6CP3 - chains A and D of the 27 polymer chains in the assembly; structure by electron microscopy, 3.80 A resolution.

Chain A:
Protein: ATP synthase subunit alpha, mitochondrial
From: Saccharomyces cerevisiae (strain ATCC 204508 / S288c)
UniProt: P07251 (ATPA_YEAST); residues 1-510 here correspond to UniProt positions 36-545 (UniProt number = residue number + 35)
Amino-acid sequence (510 residues; row label = number of the first residue in the row):
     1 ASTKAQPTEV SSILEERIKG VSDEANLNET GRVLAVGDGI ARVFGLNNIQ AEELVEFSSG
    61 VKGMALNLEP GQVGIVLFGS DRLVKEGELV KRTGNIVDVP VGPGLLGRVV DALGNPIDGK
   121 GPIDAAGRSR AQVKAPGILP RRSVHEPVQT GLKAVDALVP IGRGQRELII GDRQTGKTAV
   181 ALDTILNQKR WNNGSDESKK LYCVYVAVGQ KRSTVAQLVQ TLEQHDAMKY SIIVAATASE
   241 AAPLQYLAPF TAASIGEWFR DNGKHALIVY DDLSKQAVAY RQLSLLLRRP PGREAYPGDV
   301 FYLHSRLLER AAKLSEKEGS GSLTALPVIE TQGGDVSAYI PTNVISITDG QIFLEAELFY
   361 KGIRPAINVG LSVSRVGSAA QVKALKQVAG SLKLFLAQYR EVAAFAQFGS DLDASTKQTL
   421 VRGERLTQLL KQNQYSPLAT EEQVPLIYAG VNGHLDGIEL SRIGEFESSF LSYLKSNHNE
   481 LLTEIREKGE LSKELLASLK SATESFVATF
Disordered / not traced: 1-3
Small-molecule neighbours: ATP (adenosine-5'-triphosphate): R173, Q174, T175, G176, K177, T178, A179, F359, R364, P365, Q432, N433, Q434
UniProt features mapped onto this chain:
  - binding site (ATP): G171 to T178
  - site: S372 (Required for activity)
  - modified residue (Phosphoserine): S22, S143

Chain D:
Protein: ATP synthase subunit beta, mitochondrial
From: Saccharomyces cerevisiae (strain ATCC 204508 / S288c)
Notes: EC 7.1.2.2
UniProt: P00830 (ATPB_YEAST); residues 1-478 here correspond to UniProt positions 34-511 (UniProt number = residue number + 33)
Amino-acid sequence (478 residues; numbered 1 to 478; the number before each row is that of its first residue):
     1 ASAAQSTPIT GKVTAVIGAI VDVHFEQSEL PAILNALEIK TPQGKLVLEV AQHLGENTVR
    61 TIAMDGTEGL VRGEKVLDTG GPISVPVGRE TLGRIINVIG EPIDERGPIK SKLRKPIHAD
   121 PPSFAEQSTS AEILETGIKV VDLLAPYARG GKIGLFGGAG VGKTVFIQEL INNIAKAHGG
   181 FSVFTGVGER TREGNDLYRE MKETGVINLE GESKVALVFG QMNEPPGARA RVALTGLTIA
   241 EYFRDEEGQD VLLFIDNIFR FTQAGSEVSA LLGRIPSAVG YQPTLATDMG LLQERITTTK
   301 KGSVTSVQAV YVPADDLTDP APATTFAHLD ATTVLSRGIS ELGIYPAVDP LDSKSRLLDA
   361 AVVGQEHYDV ASKVQETLQT YKSLQDIIAI LGMDELSEQD KLTVERARKI QRFLSQPFAV
   421 AEVFTGIPGK LVRLKDTVAS FKAVLEGKYD NIPEHAFYMV GGIEDVVAKA EKLAAEAN
Disordered / not traced: 1-5, 476-478
Small-molecule neighbours:
  - ADP (adenosine-5'-diphosphate): G158, A159, G160, V161, G162, K163, T164, V165, R190, E193, Y345, P346, F418, A421, F424, T425
  - ATP (adenosine-5'-triphosphate): S355, R356, L358, Y368
UniProt features mapped onto this chain:
  - binding site (ATP): G157 to T164
  - modified residue: T79 (Phosphothreonine), T204 (Phosphothreonine), S340 (Phosphoserine)

How chain A and chain D interact:
Residue-residue contacts (84):
  L34(A) with G55(D)
  A35(A) with H53(D)
  V36(A) with Q52(D); H53(D), hydrogen bond (backbone-backbone)
  D38(A) with Q52(D), hydrogen bond; R274(D), salt bridge
  D81(A) with I33(D)
  R82(A) with A32(D); I33(D), hydrogen bond (side chain-backbone); L34(D), hydrogen bond (side chain-backbone); N35(D), hydrogen bond; P82(D)
  K85(A) with L30(D), hydrogen bond (side chain-backbone); H53(D)
  E86(A) with L30(D); H53(D); G55(D); E56(D), hydrogen bond (side chain-backbone); N57(D), hydrogen bond (side chain-backbone)
  V109(A) with F124(D), hydrophobic
  I117(A) with F124(D)
  R173(A) with L317(D); F326(D)
  Q174(A) with T332(D); K354(D)
  K211(A) with K152(D); E294(D); A327(D); H328(D), hydrogen bond (side chain-backbone); L329(D), hydrogen bond (side chain-backbone); D330(D), salt bridge
  R212(A) with P122(D), hydrogen bond (side chain-backbone); S123(D); F124(D); Q127(D); E294(D), hydrogen bond (backbone-side chain)
  S213(A) with Q127(D)
  V215(A) with F124(D), hydrophobic
  A216(A) with F124(D); Q127(D)
  Q217(A) with T129(D); R356(D), hydrogen bond
  V219(A) with F124(D), hydrophobic
  Q220(A) with T129(D), hydrogen bond
  A238(A) with G290(D); H328(D)
  S239(A) with P121(D); L291(D); E294(D)
  K275(A) with T324(D)
  V278(A) with A286(D), hydrophobic
  R281(A) with S277(D), hydrogen bond; A278(D)
  Q282(A) with P283(D); T284(D); T287(D), hydrogen bond
  L285(A) with I275(D); S277(D)
  L286(A) with R274(D); T284(D)
  R288(A) with G273(D); I275(D)
  E294(A) with A278(D)
  A295(A) with S277(D); A278(D)
  Q332(A) with T318(D); A323(D)
  G333(A) with T318(D)
  F359(A) with K354(D)
  Y360(A) with L351(D), hydrogen bond (side chain-backbone); D352(D), hydrogen bond (side chain-backbone); K354(D), hydrogen bond; Q375(D); E376(D); Q379(D)
  K361(A) with E376(D); Q379(D)
  G362(A) with E376(D)
  R364(A) with Y368(D), hydrogen bond; Q375(D), hydrogen bond
  Q407(A) with L384(D); D400(D)
  F408(A) with S397(D)
  K431(A) with E376(D), salt bridge
Other interface residues (no listed pair), chain A (52 interface residues in all): G37, S80, V84, E240, A241, A242, R289, P291, E330, E357, N433
Other interface residues (no listed pair), chain D (63 interface residues in all): A51, L54, T58, G80, G81, D120, A125, T297, S372, S383, I387, E395

Summary:
The interface between chain A and chain D involves 52 residues on one side and 63 on the other, with 21
hydrogen bonds and 3 salt bridges. Polar pairs include D38(A)-R274(D), K211(A)-D330(D) and K431(A)-E376(D).
ATP is bound between chain A and chain D.
Here chain A is ATP synthase subunit alpha, mitochondrial and chain D is ATP synthase subunit beta,
mitochondrial, both from Saccharomyces cerevisiae (strain ATCC 204508 / S288c). Entry 6CP3 (Monomer yeast ATP
synthase (F1Fo) reconstituted in nanodisc with inhibitor of oligomycin bound) was determined by electron
microscopy, deposited together with 6CP5, 6CP6 and 6CP7.
